8AB8 - chains A and H of the 20 polymer chains in the assembly; structure by electron microscopy, 2.60 A resolution.

[Chain A]
Protein: YALI0A14806p
Source organism: Yarrowia lipolytica
UniProtKB: Q6CGY9 (Q6CGY9_YARLI); residue numbers follow UniProt; this construct covers 1-474
Chain sequence (474 residues; each row starts with the number of its first residue):
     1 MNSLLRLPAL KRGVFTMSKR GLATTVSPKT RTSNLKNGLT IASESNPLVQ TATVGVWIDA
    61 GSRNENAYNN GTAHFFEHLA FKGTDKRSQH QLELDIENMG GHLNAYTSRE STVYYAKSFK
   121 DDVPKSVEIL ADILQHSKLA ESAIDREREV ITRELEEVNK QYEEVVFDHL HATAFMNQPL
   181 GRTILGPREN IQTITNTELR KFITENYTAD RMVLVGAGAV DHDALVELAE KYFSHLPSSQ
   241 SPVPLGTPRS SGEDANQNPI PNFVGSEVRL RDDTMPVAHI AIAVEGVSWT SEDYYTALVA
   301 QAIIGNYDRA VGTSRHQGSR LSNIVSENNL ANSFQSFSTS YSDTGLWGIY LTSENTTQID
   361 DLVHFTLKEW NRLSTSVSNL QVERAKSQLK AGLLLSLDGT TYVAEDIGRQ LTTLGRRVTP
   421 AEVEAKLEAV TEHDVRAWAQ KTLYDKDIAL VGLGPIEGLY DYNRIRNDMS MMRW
Disordered / not traced: 1-25, 249-259
Residues lining bound ligands:
  - 1,2-diacyl-sn-glycero-3-phosphocholine (PC1): Asp445, Ser470, Met472
  - 1,2-dimyristoyl-sn-glycero-3-phosphate (XP4): Arg372, Ser376, Arg473

[Chain H]
Protein: Cytochrome b-c1 complex subunit 8
Source organism: Yarrowia lipolytica
UniProtKB: Q6C387 (Q6C387_YARLI); residues 3-95 here correspond to UniProt positions 1-93 (UniProt number = residue number - 2)
Chain sequence (93 residues; each row starts with the number of its first residue):
     3 MGGNGHYMGW WGHMGSPPQK GIAGYTISPF AARPFAGVVH AAIFNTFRRT KNQALFVILP
    63 VSFFYYVWTQ ASEKNEWLYT KAGRHELAKA LAE
Disordered / not traced: 3-8, 94-95
Residues lining bound ligands: 1,2-diacyl-sn-glycero-3-phosphocholine (PC1): Gln55, Phe58, Val59, Val63

[Chain A / chain H interface]
Pairs across the interface - 37 pairs, chain A then chain H:
  Met176(A) with Ile29(H), hydrophobic
  Gly265(A) with Ile29(H); Ser30(H), hydrogen bond (backbone-backbone)
  Ser266(A) with Thr28(H); Ile29(H)
  Glu267(A) with Gly26(H); Tyr27(H); Thr28(H), hydrogen bond (backbone-backbone)
  Val268(A) with Gly26(H); Tyr27(H), hydrophobic
  Arg269(A) with Ile24(H); Ala25(H); Gly26(H), hydrogen bond (backbone-backbone)
  Leu270(A) with Ala25(H), hydrophobic
  Arg271(A) with Gln21(H), hydrogen bond; Lys22(H); Ile24(H)
  Asp272(A) with Gln21(H); Lys22(H)
  Asp273(A) with Pro19(H); Pro20(H); Gln21(H), hydrogen bond (side chain-backbone)
  Thr356(A) with Gly14(H)
  Thr357(A) with His15(H)
  Asp447(A) with Ser30(H), hydrogen bond; Phe32(H)
  Glu457(A) with Trp12(H); Trp13(H); Gly14(H), hydrogen bond (side chain-backbone); His15(H), hydrogen bond (side chain-backbone); Met16(H), hydrogen bond (side chain-backbone)
  Gly458(A) with Gly14(H)
  Tyr460(A) with Trp13(H)
  Tyr462(A) with Ser30(H); Pro31(H)
  Asn463(A) with Pro31(H)
  Arg466(A) with Phe32(H)
Also at the interface, not in a pair above, chain A (21 interface residues in all): Val264, Thr274
Also at the interface, not in a pair above, chain H (21 interface residues in all): Ser18, Gly23, Ala33

[Overview]
The chain A/chain H interface involves 21 residues from each chain; the contacts include 9 hydrogen bonds.
Among the polar pairs are Arg271(A)-Gln21(H), Asp273(A)-Gln21(H) and Asp447(A)-Ser30(H). Chain A binds
1,2-dimyristoyl-sn-glycero-3-phosphate and 1,2-diacyl-sn-glycero-3-phosphocholine. Bound to chain H:
1,2-diacyl-sn-glycero-3-phosphocholine.
Chain A is YALI0A14806p and chain H is Cytochrome b-c1 complex subunit 8, both from Yarrowia lipolytica; the
structure, Complex III2, b-position, with decylubiquinone and ascorbate-reduced, was determined by electron
microscopy, deposited together with 8AB6, 8AB7, 8AB9, 8ABA, 8ABB, 8ABE and 11 further entries.
